PDB entry 8HAN | electron microscopy, 4.20 A resolution (low resolution: residue-level contacts below are approximate; hydrogen-bond / salt-bridge calls are withheld) | chains B and J of the 11 polymer chains in the assembly

Chain B:
Molecule: Histone H4
Organism: Homo sapiens
Chain sequence (102 residues; numbered 1 to 102; the number before each row is that of its first residue):
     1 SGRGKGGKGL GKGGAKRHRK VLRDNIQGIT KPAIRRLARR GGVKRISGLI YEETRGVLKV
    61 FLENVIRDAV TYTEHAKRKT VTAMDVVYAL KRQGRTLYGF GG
Not modelled in the structure: 1-10, 17-20
Modified / non-standard residues: Lys12 (N(6)-acetyllysine; ALY); Lys16 (N(6)-acetyllysine; ALY)

Chain J:
Molecule: 180-nt DNA strand
Organism: Homo sapiens
Sequence (180 nucleotides; numbered 1 to 180; the number before each row is that of its first residue):
     1 ATCCGTCCGT TACCGCCATC AATATCCACC TGCAGATTCT ACCAAAAGTG TATTTGGAAA
    61 CTGCTCCATC AAAAGGCATG TTCAGCTGAA TTCAGCTGAA CATGCCTTTT GATGGAGCAG
   121 TTTCCAAATA CACTTTTGGT AGAATCTGCA GGTGGATATT GATGGCGGTA ACGGACGGAT
Not modelled in the structure: 1-15, 163-180

How chain B and chain J interact:
Residue-residue contacts (9; chain B residue first):
  Ala15(B) with DC70(J)
  Lys16(B) with DT69(J); DC70(J)
  Thr30(B) with DT79(J)
  Lys31(B) with DT79(J)
  Pro32(B) with DA78(J); DT79(J)
  Arg36(B) with DA78(J)
  Arg45(B) with DT87(J)
Other interface residues (no listed pair), chain B (10 interface residues in all): Gly14, Lys77, Thr80
Other interface residues (no listed pair), chain J (10 interface residues in all): DA58, DC67, DC77, DG85, DG88

In short:
Chain B and chain J each contribute 10 residues to their interface.
Chain B is Histone H4 and chain J is a 180-nt DNA strand, both from Homo sapiens; the structure, Cryo-EM
structure of the CBP catalytic core bound to the H4K12acK16ac nucleosome, class 3, was determined by electron
microscopy (same publication as 8HAG, 8HAH, 8HAI, 8HAJ, 8HAK, 8HAL and 8HAM).
